PDB entry 1FRK | X-ray diffraction, 2.10 A resolution | chain A

Chain A:
Molecule: Ferredoxin
Organism: Azotobacter vinelandii
UniProt: P00214 (FER1_AZOVI); residue numbers follow UniProt; this construct covers 1-106
Amino-acid sequence (106 residues; each row starts with the number of its first residue):
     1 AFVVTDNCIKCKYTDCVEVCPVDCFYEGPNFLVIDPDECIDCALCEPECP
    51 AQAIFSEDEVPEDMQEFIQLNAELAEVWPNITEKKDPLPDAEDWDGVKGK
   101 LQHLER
Construct notes: conflict Asp35 (His in P00214)
Ion coordination: 3Fe-4S cluster Fe: Cys8, Cys16, Cys49; 4Fe-4S cluster Fe: Cys20, Cys39, Cys42, Cys45
Residues lining bound ligands:
  - 3Fe-4S cluster (F3S): Val4, Cys8, Cys11, Lys12, Tyr13, Thr14, Asp15, Cys16, Leu32, Cys49, Pro50, Ala51, Ile54
  - 4Fe-4S cluster (SF4): Phe2, Val19, Cys20, Pro21, Val22, Cys24, Phe25, Ile34, Cys39, Ile40, Asp41, Cys42, Ala43, Leu44, Cys45

Overview:
Bound to chain A: 4Fe-4S cluster and 3Fe-4S cluster. The 3Fe-4S cluster Fe site is built by Cys8, Cys16 and
Cys49. Cys20, Cys39, Cys42 and Cys45 form the 4Fe-4S cluster Fe site.
Chain A is Ferredoxin (Azotobacter vinelandii); the structure, Azotobacter vinelandii ferredoxin I: alteration
of individual surface charges and the [4FE-4S] cluster reduction potential, was determined by X-ray
diffraction together with 1FRH, 1FRI, 1FRJ, 1FRL and 1FRM from the same study.
